Entry 2QDG (X-ray diffraction, 2.20 A resolution); this record covers chains B and D of the 4 polymer chains in the assembly.

Chain B (and D):
Name: Fructose-1,6-bisphosphate aldolase
Organism: Leishmania mexicana
Notes: EC 4.1.2.13; chain D of this document is another copy of the same molecule, construct and numbering; everything in this record applies to it too
UniProt: Q9U5N6 (Q9U5N6_LEIME); residue numbers follow UniProt; this construct covers 1-371
Chain sequence (391 residues; row label = number of the first residue in the row; numbers below 1 keep their minus sign (Met-19 is residue -19)):
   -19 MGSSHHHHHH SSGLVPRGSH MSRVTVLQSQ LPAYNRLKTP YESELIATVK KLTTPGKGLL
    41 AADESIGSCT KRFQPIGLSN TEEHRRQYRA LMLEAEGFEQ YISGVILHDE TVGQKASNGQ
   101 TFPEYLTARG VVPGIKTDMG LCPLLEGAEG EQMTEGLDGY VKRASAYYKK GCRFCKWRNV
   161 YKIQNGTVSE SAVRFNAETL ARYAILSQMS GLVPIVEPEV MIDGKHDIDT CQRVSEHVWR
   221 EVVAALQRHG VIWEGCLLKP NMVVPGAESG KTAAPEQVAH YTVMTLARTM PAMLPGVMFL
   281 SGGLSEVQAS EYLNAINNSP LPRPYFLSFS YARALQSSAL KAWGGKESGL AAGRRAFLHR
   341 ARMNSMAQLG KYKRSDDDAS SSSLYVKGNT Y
Not modelled in the structure: -19 to 0, 367-371 (chain D: -19 to 0, 359-371)
Glycans and other covalent adducts: 1,6-fructose diphosphate (linear form) (2FP) linked to Lys239
Construct notes: expression tag (-19 to 0)
Residues lining bound ligands: 1,6-fructose diphosphate (linear form) (2FP): Ala41, Asp43, Glu44, Ser45, Ser48, Ile86, Lys116, Lys156, Arg158, Glu197, Leu280, Ser281, Gly282, Ser310, Tyr311, Ala312, Arg313

Interface between chain B and chain D:
Residue-residue contacts (55):
  Val4(B) with Asn165(D)
  Thr5(B) with Asn165(D)
  Val6(B) with Asn165(D)
  Leu7(B) with Asn165(D)
  Ser9(B) with Gly127(D); Ala128(D)
  Gln10(B) with Ala128(D); Gln164(D), hydrogen bond (side chain-backbone); Asn165(D), hydrogen bond; Thr167(D), hydrogen bond (side chain-backbone)
  Pro12(B) with Glu170(D)
  Leu17(B) with Leu125(D)
  Leu124(B) with Arg182(D), hydrogen bond (backbone-side chain)
  Leu125(B) with Val141(D), hydrophobic; Leu186(D), hydrophobic; Met189(D), hydrophobic
  Glu126(B) with Arg182(D), salt bridge; Ile185(D); His229(D), salt bridge
  Gly127(B) with Ser9(D)
  Ala128(B) with Ser9(D); Gln10(D)
  Met133(B) with Arg182(D), hydrogen bond
  Glu135(B) with Asp138(D); Gly139(D), hydrogen bond (side chain-backbone)
  Gly136(B) with Asp138(D), hydrogen bond (backbone-side chain)
  Leu137(B) with Glu135(D); Asp138(D), hydrogen bond (backbone-side chain)
  Asp138(B) with Glu135(D); Gly136(D), hydrogen bond (side chain-backbone); Leu137(D), hydrogen bond (side chain-backbone); Asp138(D), hydrogen bond (side chain-backbone)
  Gly139(B) with Glu135(D), hydrogen bond (backbone-side chain)
  Val141(B) with Leu125(D), hydrophobic
  Gln164(B) with Gln10(D), hydrogen bond (backbone-side chain)
  Asn165(B) with Val4(D); Thr5(D); Val6(D); Leu7(D), hydrogen bond (side chain-backbone); Gln10(D)
  Thr167(B) with Val6(D); Gln10(D), hydrogen bond (backbone-side chain)
  Arg174(B) with Arg228(D), hydrogen bond (side chain-backbone)
  Phe175(B) with Arg182(D); His229(D)
  Arg182(B) with Leu124(D), hydrogen bond (side chain-backbone); Glu126(D), salt bridge; Met133(D); Phe175(D)
  Ile185(B) with Leu125(D); Glu126(D)
  Leu186(B) with Leu125(D), hydrophobic
  Arg228(B) with Arg174(D), hydrogen bond (backbone-side chain)
  His229(B) with Glu126(D), salt bridge; Phe175(D)
Other interface residues (no listed pair), chain B (37 interface residues in all): Asn15, Pro123, Glu129, Val168, Ser169, Glu170, Met189
Other interface residues (no listed pair), chain D (36 interface residues in all): Pro12, Leu17, Pro123, Val168, Ser169, Ser171

In short:
37 residues of chain B and 36 residues of chain D are in contact, with 18 hydrogen bonds and 4 salt bridges.
Polar contacts include Glu126(B)-Arg182(D), Glu126(B)-His229(D) and Gln10(B)-Gln164(D). Covalently linked
1,6-fructose diphosphate (linear form): at Lys239(B).
Chain B and chain D are both Fructose-1,6-bisphosphate aldolase (Leishmania mexicana); the structure,
Fructose-1,6-bisphosphate Schiff base intermediate in FBP aldolase from Leishmania mexicana, was determined by
X-ray diffraction, deposited together with 2QAP and 2QDH.
